Entry 3B5N (X-ray diffraction, 1.60 A resolution); this record covers chains B and C of the 4 polymer chains in the assembly.

== Chain B ==
Molecule: Protein SSO1
From: Saccharomyces cerevisiae
UniProtKB: P32867 (SSO1_YEAST); residue numbers follow UniProt; this construct covers 189-257
Chain sequence (69 residues; numbered 189 to 257; the number before each row is that of its first residue):
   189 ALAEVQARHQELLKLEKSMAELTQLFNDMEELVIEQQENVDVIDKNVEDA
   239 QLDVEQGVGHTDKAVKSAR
Reported in the primary citation:
  - conformationally variable residues (helix shift): Gln225
  - mutagenesis - Q225G: decreased stability

== Chain C ==
Molecule: Protein transport protein SEC9
From: Saccharomyces cerevisiae
UniProtKB: P40357 (SEC9_YEAST); residues 433-499 here = UniProt positions 433-499
Chain sequence (70 residues; row label = number of the first residue in the row):
   431 GSIKFTKQSSVASTRNTLKMAQDAERAGMNTLGMLGHQSEQLNNVEGNLD
   481 LMKVQNKVADEKVAELKKLQ
Sequence notes: expression tag (431-432, 500)
Reported in the primary citation:
  - mutagenesis - N486M: increased stability
  - conformationally variable residues (side-chain flip): Asn486

== Chain B / chain C interface ==
Residue-residue contacts (66):
  Leu190(B) with Ile433(C), hydrophobic
  Val193(B) with Thr436(C); Lys437(C)
  His197(B) with Thr436(C); Ser439(C); Ser440(C), hydrogen bond
  Leu200(B) with Ser440(C); Ser443(C), hydrogen bond (backbone-side chain); Thr444(C)
  Leu201(B) with Ser443(C)
  Glu204(B) with Ser443(C), hydrogen bond; Asn446(C), hydrogen bond; Thr447(C); Met450(C)
  Met207(B) with Thr447(C); Met450(C), hydrophobic; Ala451(C), hydrophobic
  Ala208(B) with Met450(C), hydrophobic
  Thr211(B) with Met450(C), hydrogen bond (side chain-backbone); Ala454(C)
  Phe214(B) with Ala454(C); Ala457(C); Gly458(C)
  Asn215(B) with Ala457(C)
  Met217(B) with Thr461(C)
  Glu218(B) with Arg456(C), salt bridge; Ala457(C); Asn460(C), hydrogen bond; Thr461(C); Met464(C)
  Val221(B) with Met464(C), hydrophobic; Gln468(C), hydrogen bond (backbone-side chain)
  Ile222(B) with Met464(C), hydrophobic
  Gln225(B) with His467(C), hydrogen bond; Gln468(C), hydrogen bond; Gln471(C), hydrogen bond
  Val228(B) with Gln468(C); Gln471(C)
  Asp229(B) with Gln471(C), hydrogen bond
  Ile231(B) with Val475(C), hydrophobic
  Asp232(B) with Gln471(C); Asn474(C), hydrogen bond; Val475(C)
  Val235(B) with Val475(C); Asn478(C); Leu479(C), hydrophobic; Met482(C)
  Glu236(B) with Asn478(C)
  Ala238(B) with Met482(C)
  Gln239(B) with Asn478(C); Leu481(C); Met482(C); Gln485(C), hydrogen bond
  Val242(B) with Met482(C), hydrophobic; Gln485(C)
  Glu243(B) with Gln485(C)
  Val246(B) with Gln485(C); Val488(C), hydrophobic
  Thr249(B) with Lys492(C)
  Asp250(B) with Lys492(C), salt bridge
  Ala252(B) with Leu496(C)
  Val253(B) with Lys492(C); Glu495(C); Leu496(C), hydrophobic
  Ala256(B) with Leu499(C), hydrophobic
  Arg257(B) with Glu495(C), salt bridge
Other interface residues (no listed pair), chain B (38 interface residues in all): Ala189, Gln194, Arg196, Leu203, Gln224
Other interface residues (no listed pair), chain C (39 interface residues in all): Ser432, Asp453, Leu465, Asn486, Ala489, Gln500

== In short ==
38 residues of chain B face 39 of chain C across their interface; the contacts include 13 hydrogen bonds and 3
salt bridges. Polar contacts include Glu218(B)-Arg456(C), Asp250(B)-Lys492(C) and Arg257(B)-Glu495(C). From
the paper: Q225G of chain B reduces stability; conformational variability at Gln225(B) and Asn486(C).
Here chain B is Protein SSO1 and chain C is Protein transport protein SEC9, both from Saccharomyces
cerevisiae. Entry 3B5N (Structure of the yeast plasma membrane SNARE complex) was determined by X-ray
diffraction.
